8WXE - chains f and g of the 8 polymer chains in the assembly; structure by electron microscopy, 4.00 A resolution.

== Chain f ==
Molecule: T-cell surface glycoprotein CD3 epsilon chain
Organism: Homo sapiens
Reference sequence: P07766 (CD3E_HUMAN); numbering as in UniProt (aligned over 1-207)
Sequence (207 residues; row label = number of the first residue in the row):
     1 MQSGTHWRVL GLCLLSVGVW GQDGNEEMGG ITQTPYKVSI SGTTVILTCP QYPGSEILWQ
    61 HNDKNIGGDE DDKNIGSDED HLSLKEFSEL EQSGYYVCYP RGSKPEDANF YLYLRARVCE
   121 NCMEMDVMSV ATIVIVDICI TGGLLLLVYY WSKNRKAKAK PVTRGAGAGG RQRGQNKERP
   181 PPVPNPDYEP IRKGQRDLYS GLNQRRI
Disordered / not traced: 1-32, 50-57, 66-73, 155-207
Disulfides: C49-C98, C119-C122

== Chain g ==
Molecule: T-cell surface glycoprotein CD3 gamma chain
Organism: Homo sapiens
Reference sequence: P09693 (CD3G_HUMAN); residue numbers follow UniProt; this construct covers 1-182
Sequence (182 residues; numbered 1 to 182; the number before each row is that of its first residue):
     1 MEQGKGLAVL ILAIILLQGT LAQSIKGNHL VKVYDYQEDG SVLLTCDAEA KNITWFKDGK
    61 MIGFLTEDKK KWNLGSNAKD PRGMYQCKGS QNKSKPLQVY YRMCQNCIEL NAATISGFLF
   121 AEIVSIFVLA VGVYFIAGQD GVRQSRASDK QTLLPNDQLY QPLKDREDDQ YSHLQGNQLR
   181 RN
Disordered / not traced: 1-25, 48-53, 66-70, 141-182
Disulfides: C46-C87, C104-C107
Curated features (UniProtKB/Swiss-Prot):
  - motif: L153, L154 (Di-leucine motif)
  - modified residue (Phosphoserine): S145, S148
  - glycosylation (N-linked (GlcNAc...) asparagine): N52, N92
  - mutagenesis: L153 (L153A: Abolishes lysosomal targeting; L153I: Diminished but persistent lysosomal targeting), L154 (L154A: Abolishes lysosomal targeting; L154A: Diminished but persistent lysosomal targeting; L154I: No effect), Y160 (Y160A: Abolishes lysosomal targeting), L163 (L163A: Abolishes lysosomal targeting)

== Interface between chain f and chain g ==
Pairs across the interface - 52 pairs, chain f then chain g:
  P35(f) with Q98(g)
  V38(f) with Y100(g), hydrophobic
  I40(f) with R102(g)
  Y95(f) with V33(g)
  E106(f) with G27(g); H29(g)
  A108(f) with H29(g), hydrogen bond (backbone-side chain); K95(g), hydrogen bond (backbone-side chain)
  N109(f) with K95(g), hydrogen bond (backbone-side chain); P96(g)
  F110(f) with M84(g), hydrophobic; P96(g); L97(g), hydrophobic; Q98(g)
  Y111(f) with H29(g), hydrogen bond; L97(g); Q98(g)
  L112(f) with Q98(g)
  Y113(f) with V33(g), hydrophobic; Q98(g); V99(g), hydrophobic; Y100(g), hydrogen bond (backbone-backbone); Y101(g)
  L114(f) with Y100(g), hydrophobic
  R115(f) with Y101(g), hydrogen bond; M103(g)
  A116(f) with R102(g)
  R117(f) with M103(g)
  N121(f) with E109(g); L110(g)
  C122(f) with I108(g)
  M123(f) with C107(g); I108(g), hydrogen bond (backbone-backbone); L110(g), hydrophobic
  E124(f) with R102(g), salt bridge; C104(g); N106(g); C107(g)
  M125(f) with N106(g), hydrogen bond (backbone-side chain); I108(g), hydrophobic
  D137(f) with E122(g)
  T141(f) with I126(g)
  L144(f) with I126(g), hydrophobic
  L145(f) with L129(g); A130(g); V133(g)
  V148(f) with V133(g), hydrophobic
  Y149(f) with V133(g), hydrophobic; A137(g), hydrophobic
  S152(f) with Y134(g), hydrogen bond (side chain-backbone); A137(g); G138(g)
Interface residues without a listed pair, chain f (31 interface residues in all): Y36, D107, V118, W151
Interface residues without a listed pair, chain g (31 interface residues in all): N28, K32, D35, Q37

== In short ==
The chain f/chain g interface involves 31 residues from each chain; the contacts include 9 hydrogen bonds and
1 salt bridge. Polar contacts include E124(f)-R102(g), A108(f)-H29(g) and A108(f)-K95(g). Curated annotation
(UniProt) lists 4 mutagenesis sites on chain g.
Here chain f is T-cell surface glycoprotein CD3 epsilon chain and chain g is T-cell surface glycoprotein CD3
gamma chain, both from Homo sapiens. Entry 8WXE (Vgamma5Vdelta1 EH TCR-CD3 complex) was determined by electron
microscopy (same publication as 8JBV, 8JC0, 8JCB, 8WY0, 8WYI and 8YC0).
